Entry 4R3I (X-ray diffraction, 1.80 A resolution); this record covers chains A and B.

[Chain A]
Protein: YTH domain-containing protein 1
Organism: Homo sapiens
UniProt: Q96MU7 (YTDC1_HUMAN); numbering as in UniProt (aligned over 345-509)
Chain sequence (166 residues; row label = number of the first residue in the row):
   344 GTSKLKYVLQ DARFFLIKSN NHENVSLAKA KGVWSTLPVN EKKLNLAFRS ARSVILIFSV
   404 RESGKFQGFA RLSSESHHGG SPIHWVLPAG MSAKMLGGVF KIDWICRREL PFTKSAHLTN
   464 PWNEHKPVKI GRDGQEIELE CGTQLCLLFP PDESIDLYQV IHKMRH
Disordered / not traced: 508-509
Sequence notes: expression tag (344)
Curated features (UniProtKB/Swiss-Prot):
  - binding site (RNA): Lys361 to Asn363, Trp377, Ser378, Trp428, Asp476
  - modified residue (Phosphoserine): Ser424, Ser435
Reported in the primary citation:
  - binding site for the 5-nt RNA strand (chain B): Asn363, Asn367, Trp377, Ser378, Val382, Trp428, Leu439, Asn466, Arg475, Asp476
  - mutagenesis - W377A, W428A: abolished binding to the 5-nt RNA strand (chain B)
  - specificity-determining residues: Val382, Asp476
  - mutagenesis - R475A (100 fold), R475F (9 fold): decreased binding to the 5-nt RNA strand (chain B)

[Chain B]
Molecule: 5-nt RNA strand
Sequence (5 nucleotides; numbered 1 to 5; the number before each row is that of its first residue):
     1 GGACU
Modified / non-standard residues: 6MZ (N6-methyladenosine-5'-monophosphate) at position 3

[How chain A and chain B interact]
Residue-residue contacts (31):
  Lys361(A) - 6MZ_3(B)  base contact
  Lys361(A) - C4(B)  hydrogen bond to the phosphate
  Lys361(A) - U5(B)  salt bridge to the phosphate
  Ser362(A) - 6MZ_3(B)  base contact
  Asn363(A) - 6MZ_3(B)  hydrogen bond to the sugar
  Asn367(A) - 6MZ_3(B)  hydrogen bond to the base
  Trp377(A) - 6MZ_3(B)  base contact
  Ser378(A) - 6MZ_3(B)  hydrogen bond to the base
  Leu380(A) - G2(B)  base contact
  Leu380(A) - 6MZ_3(B)  sugar contact
  Pro381(A) - G2(B)  base contact
  Val382(A) - G1(B)  base contact
  Val382(A) - G2(B)  hydrogen bond to the base
  Asn383(A) - G1(B)  base contact
  Arg404(A) - C4(B)  sugar contact
  Arg404(A) - U5(B)  phosphate contact
  Glu405(A) - U5(B)  hydrogen bond to the phosphate
  Trp428(A) - 6MZ_3(B)  base contact
  Gly433(A) - G2(B)  sugar contact
  Met434(A) - 6MZ_3(B)  sugar contact
  Met438(A) - G2(B)  base contact
  Lys472(A) - C4(B)  sugar contact
  Lys472(A) - U5(B)  hydrogen bond to the sugar
  Ile473(A) - C4(B)  base contact
  Ile473(A) - U5(B)  base contact
  Gly474(A) - C4(B)  hydrogen bond to the sugar
  Arg475(A) - G1(B)  base contact
  Arg475(A) - C4(B)  salt bridge to the phosphate
  Asp476(A) - G1(B)  hydrogen bond to the base
  Asp476(A) - 6MZ_3(B)  base contact
  Asp476(A) - C4(B)  hydrogen bond to the phosphate
Also at the interface, not in a pair above, chain A (27 interface residues in all): Asn364, Thr379, Val403, Pro431, Leu439, Phe455

[Summary]
27 residues of chain A and 5 residues of chain B are in contact, with 10 hydrogen bonds and 2 salt bridges.
Polar pairs include Asn367(A)-6MZ_3(B), Ser378(A)-6MZ_3(B) and Val382(A)-G2(B). From the paper: a binding site
for the 5-nt RNA strand (chain B) at Asn363(A), Asn367(A) and Trp377(A) among others; W377A and W428A of chain
A abolish binding to the 5-nt RNA strand (chain B); 4 substitutions were tested in all.
Chain A is YTH domain-containing protein 1 (Homo sapiens) and chain B is a 5-nt RNA strand; the structure, The
crystal structure of an RNA complex, was determined by X-ray diffraction (same publication as 4R3H).
